PDB entry 6VK4 | X-ray diffraction, 2.35 A resolution | chains A and C of the 8 polymer chains in the assembly

# Chain A
Name: Methane monooxygenase component A alpha chain
Organism: Methylosinus trichosporium OB3b
UniProtKB: A0A2D2D5X0 (A0A2D2D5X0_METTR); numbering as in UniProt (aligned over 1-526)
Sequence (526 residues; each row starts with the number of its first residue):
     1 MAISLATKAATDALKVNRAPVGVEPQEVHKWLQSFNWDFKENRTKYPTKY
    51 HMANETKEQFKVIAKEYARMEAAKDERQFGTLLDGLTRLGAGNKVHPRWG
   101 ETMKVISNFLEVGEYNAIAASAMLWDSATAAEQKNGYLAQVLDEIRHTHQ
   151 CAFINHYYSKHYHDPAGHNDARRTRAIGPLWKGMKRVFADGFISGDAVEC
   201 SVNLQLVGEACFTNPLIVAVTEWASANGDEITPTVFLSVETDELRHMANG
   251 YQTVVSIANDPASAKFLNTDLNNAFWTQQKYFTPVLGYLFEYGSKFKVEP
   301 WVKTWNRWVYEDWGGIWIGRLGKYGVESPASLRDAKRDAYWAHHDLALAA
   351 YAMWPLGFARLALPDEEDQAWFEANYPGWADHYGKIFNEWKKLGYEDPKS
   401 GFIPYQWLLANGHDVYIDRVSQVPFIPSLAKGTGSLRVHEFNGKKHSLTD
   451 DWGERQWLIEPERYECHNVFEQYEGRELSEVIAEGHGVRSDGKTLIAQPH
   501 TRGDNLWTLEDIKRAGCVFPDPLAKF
Disordered / not traced: 1-11
Ion coordination: Fe ion site 1: Glu-114, Glu-144, His-147 (together with benzoic acid); Fe ion site 2: Glu-144, Glu-209, Glu-243, His-246 (together with benzoic acid)
Residues lining bound ligands: benzoic acid (BEZ): Leu-110, Glu-114, Ala-117, Glu-144, His-147, Phe-188, Phe-192, Leu-204, Gly-208, Glu-209, Thr-213, Leu-216, Glu-243, His-246

# Chain C
Name: Methane monooxygenase
Organism: Methylosinus trichosporium OB3b
UniProtKB: A0A2D2D0T0 (A0A2D2D0T0_METTR); residue numbers follow UniProt; this construct covers 1-169
Sequence (169 residues; each row starts with the number of its first residue):
     1 MAKREPIHDNSIRTEWEAKIAKLTSVDQATKFIQDFRLAYTSPFRKSYDI
    51 DVDYQYIERKIEEKLSVLKTEKLPVADLITKATTGEDAAAVEATWIAKIK
   101 AAKSKYEAERIHIEFRQLYKPPVLPVNVFLRTDAALGTVLMEIRNTDYYG
   151 TPLEGLRKERGVKVLHLQA
Disordered / not traced: 1, 169

# Chain A / chain C interface
Contacting residue pairs (98; chain A residue first):
  Lys-45(A) / Ala-134(C)
  Pro-47(A) / Ala-134(C)
  Pro-47(A) / Gly-137(C)
  Pro-47(A) / Thr-138(C)
  Pro-47(A) / Met-141(C)
  Thr-48(A) / Thr-138(C)  hydrogen bond (backbone-side chain)
  Thr-48(A) / Met-141(C)
  Lys-49(A) / Met-141(C)
  Lys-49(A) / Glu-142(C)
  Lys-49(A) / Asn-145(C)
  His-51(A) / Glu-142(C)  salt bridge
  Asp-196(A) / Met-141(C)
  Phe-266(A) / Asn-145(C)
  Thr-269(A) / Tyr-148(C)
  Thr-269(A) / Tyr-149(C)
  Asp-270(A) / Asn-145(C)
  Asn-272(A) / Tyr-149(C)  hydrogen bond
  Asn-273(A) / Tyr-148(C)
  Asn-273(A) / Tyr-149(C)  hydrogen bond
  Pro-427(A) / Gln-168(C)
  Ser-435(A) / Gln-168(C)
  Leu-436(A) / His-166(C)
  Leu-436(A) / Leu-167(C)
  Leu-436(A) / Gln-168(C)  hydrogen bond (backbone-side chain)
  Arg-437(A) / Leu-153(C)
  Arg-437(A) / His-166(C)
  Arg-437(A) / Leu-167(C)
  Val-438(A) / Val-164(C)
  Val-438(A) / Leu-165(C)  hydrogen bond (backbone-backbone)
  Val-438(A) / His-166(C)  hydrogen bond (backbone-backbone)
  His-439(A) / Arg-157(C)
  His-439(A) / Val-162(C)
  His-439(A) / Lys-163(C)
  His-439(A) / Val-164(C)
  Glu-440(A) / Val-162(C)
  Glu-440(A) / Lys-163(C)  salt bridge
  Glu-440(A) / Leu-165(C)
  Phe-441(A) / Phe-44(C)  hydrophobic
  Phe-441(A) / Arg-160(C)
  Phe-441(A) / Val-162(C)  hydrophobic
  Asn-442(A) / Pro-43(C)
  Asn-442(A) / Arg-45(C)  hydrogen bond (side chain-backbone)
  Asn-442(A) / Tyr-48(C)
  Lys-444(A) / Tyr-48(C)
  Lys-444(A) / Asp-51(C)  salt bridge
  Lys-445(A) / Leu-165(C)
  Asp-451(A) / Leu-153(C)
  Trp-452(A) / Tyr-149(C)  hydrophobic
  Glu-454(A) / Leu-153(C)
  Glu-454(A) / Arg-157(C)  salt bridge
  Arg-455(A) / Tyr-148(C)  hydrogen bond (side chain-backbone)
  Arg-455(A) / Tyr-149(C)
  Arg-455(A) / Thr-151(C)  hydrogen bond (side chain-backbone)
  Arg-455(A) / Pro-152(C)
  Arg-455(A) / Leu-153(C)
  Arg-455(A) / Leu-156(C)
  Gln-456(A) / Tyr-148(C)
  Trp-457(A) / Val-162(C)  hydrophobic
  Leu-458(A) / Leu-153(C)  hydrophobic
  Leu-458(A) / Leu-156(C)  hydrophobic
  Leu-458(A) / Arg-157(C)
  Leu-458(A) / Arg-160(C)  hydrogen bond (backbone-side chain)
  Ile-459(A) / Glu-109(C)
  Ile-459(A) / Arg-144(C)  hydrogen bond (backbone-side chain)
  Ile-459(A) / Tyr-148(C)
  Ile-459(A) / Leu-156(C)  hydrophobic
  Ile-459(A) / Arg-160(C)
  Glu-460(A) / Arg-144(C)
  Glu-460(A) / Tyr-148(C)  hydrogen bond
  Pro-461(A) / Pro-43(C)
  Pro-461(A) / Arg-160(C)
  Glu-462(A) / Pro-43(C)
  Glu-462(A) / Ile-113(C)
  Glu-462(A) / Leu-140(C)
  Glu-462(A) / Arg-144(C)  salt bridge
  Glu-465(A) / Ser-42(C)
  Glu-465(A) / Pro-43(C)
  Glu-465(A) / Arg-45(C)  salt bridge
  His-467(A) / Asp-51(C)  salt bridge
  His-467(A) / Gln-55(C)
  Glu-471(A) / Arg-4(C)
  Glu-471(A) / Val-52(C)
  Gln-472(A) / Arg-4(C)
  Gln-472(A) / Val-52(C)
  Tyr-473(A) / Ile-7(C)  hydrophobic
  Glu-474(A) / Ala-2(C)
  Glu-474(A) / Lys-3(C)
  Glu-474(A) / Arg-4(C)  hydrogen bond (backbone-backbone)
  Gly-475(A) / Ala-2(C)
  Gly-475(A) / Lys-3(C)
  Arg-476(A) / Arg-4(C)
  Arg-476(A) / Pro-6(C)
  Arg-476(A) / Ile-7(C)
  Glu-484(A) / Pro-6(C)
  Glu-484(A) / Ile-7(C)  hydrogen bond (side chain-backbone)
  Glu-484(A) / His-8(C)
  Phe-526(A) / Leu-165(C)
  Phe-526(A) / His-166(C)
Other interface residues (no listed pair), chain A (46 interface residues in all): Tyr-46, Phe-425, Arg-463
Other interface residues (no listed pair), chain C (44 interface residues in all): Glu-5, Tyr-54, Lys-105, Gly-150, Gly-161

# In short
Chain A and chain C form an interface of 46 and 44 residues respectively, with 14 hydrogen bonds and 7 salt
bridges. Polar pairs include His-51(A)/Glu-142(C), Glu-440(A)/Lys-163(C) and Lys-444(A)/Asp-51(C). Chain A
binds benzoic acid. Glu-114(A), Glu-144(A) and His-147(A) coordinate Fe ion site 1.
Chain A is Methane monooxygenase component A alpha chain and chain C is Methane monooxygenase, both from
Methylosinus trichosporium OB3b; the structure, Crystal Structure of Methylosinus trichosporium OB3b Soluble
Methane Monooxygenase Hydroxylase and Regulatory Component Complex, was determined by X-ray diffraction (same
publication as 6VK5, 6VK6, 6VK7 and 6VK8).
